1WUR - chains A and B of the 5 polymer chains in the assembly; structure by X-ray diffraction, 1.82 A resolution.

# Chain A (and B)
Name: GTP cyclohydrolase I
Organism: Thermus thermophilus
Notes: EC 3.5.4.16; chain B of this document is another copy of the same molecule, construct and numbering; everything in this record applies to it too
UniProtKB: Q5SH52 (Q5SH52_THET8); numbering as in UniProt (aligned over 1-220)
Chain sequence (220 residues; each row starts with the number of its first residue):
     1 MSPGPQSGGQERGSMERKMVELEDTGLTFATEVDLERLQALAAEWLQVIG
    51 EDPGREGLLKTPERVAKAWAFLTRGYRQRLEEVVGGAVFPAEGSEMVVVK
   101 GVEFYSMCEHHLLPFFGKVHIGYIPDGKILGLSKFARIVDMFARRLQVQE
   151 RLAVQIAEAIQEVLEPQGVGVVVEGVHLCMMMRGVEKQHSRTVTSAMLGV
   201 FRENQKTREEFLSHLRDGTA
Disordered / not traced: 1-31, 217-220
Bound ions: Zn2+: Cys108, His111, Cys179 (together with 8-oxo-2'-deoxyguanosine-5'-triphosphate)
Residues lining bound ligands:
  - 8-oxo-2'-deoxyguanosine-5'-triphosphate (8DG), molecule 1: Arg64, Gly85, Ala87, Phe89, Ile129, Leu130, Gly131, Leu132, Ser133, Lys134, Arg137
  - 8-oxo-2'-deoxyguanosine-5'-triphosphate (8DG), molecule 2: Cys108, His110, His111, Gln147, Val148, Gln149, Glu150, His177, Cys179, Arg183, Gly184

# Interface between chain A and chain B
Pairs across the interface - 46 pairs, chain A then chain B:
  His110(A) - Phe89(B)
  Val148(A) - Glu92(B)
  Glu150(A) - Glu92(B)
  Glu150(A) - Val97(B)
  Glu150(A) - Ile129(B)
  Arg151(A) - Glu92(B)  salt bridge
  Val154(A) - Glu92(B)
  Glu174(A) - Lys100(B)  salt bridge
  His177(A) - Leu132(B)
  Met180(A) - Leu132(B)  hydrophobic
  Met180(A) - Ser133(B)
  Gly184(A) - Arg137(B)
  Val185(A) - Ser133(B)
  Val185(A) - Ala136(B)  hydrophobic
  Val185(A) - Arg137(B)
  Lys187(A) - Val102(B)
  Lys187(A) - Glu103(B)  hydrogen bond (side chain-backbone)
  Lys187(A) - Ala136(B)
  Lys187(A) - Asp140(B)  salt bridge
  Gln188(A) - Glu103(B)  hydrogen bond (backbone-side chain)
  His189(A) - Gly101(B)
  His189(A) - Glu103(B)  hydrogen bond (backbone-side chain)
  His189(A) - Lys118(B)
  Ser190(A) - Val99(B)
  Ser190(A) - Lys100(B)  hydrogen bond (side chain-backbone)
  Ser190(A) - Gly101(B)  hydrogen bond (backbone-backbone)
  Ser190(A) - Val102(B)
  Arg191(A) - Val98(B)
  Arg191(A) - Val99(B)
  Arg191(A) - Lys100(B)  hydrogen bond (backbone-backbone)
  Thr192(A) - Val98(B)
  Thr192(A) - Val99(B)
  Thr192(A) - Leu132(B)
  Val193(A) - Val97(B)
  Val193(A) - Val98(B)  hydrogen bond (backbone-backbone)
  Val193(A) - Lys100(B)
  Ser195(A) - Glu95(B)
  Ala196(A) - Glu95(B)
  Met197(A) - Glu95(B)
  Gln205(A) - Lys206(B)
  Arg208(A) - Glu210(B)  salt bridge
  Glu209(A) - Lys206(B)  salt bridge
  Leu212(A) - Glu210(B)
  Leu212(A) - His214(B)
  Arg216(A) - Ser213(B)
  Arg216(A) - Arg216(B)
Also at the interface, not in a pair above, chain A (28 interface residues in all): Glu186, Thr194, Lys206
Also at the interface, not in a pair above, chain B (24 interface residues in all): Gly93, Met96

# In short
28 residues of chain A face 24 of chain B across their interface, with 7 hydrogen bonds and 5 salt bridges.
Among the polar pairs are Arg151(A)-Glu92(B), Glu174(A)-Lys100(B) and Lys187(A)-Asp140(B). Chain A binds
8-oxo-2'-deoxyguanosine-5'-triphosphate. Cys108(A), His111(A) and Cys179(A) form the Zn2+ site.
Chain A and chain B are both GTP cyclohydrolase I (Thermus thermophilus); the structure, Structure of GTP
cyclohydrolase I Complexed with 8-oxo-dGTP, was determined by X-ray diffraction (same publication as 1WM9 and
1WUQ).
